5TD5 - chains A and C; structure by X-ray diffraction, 1.72 A resolution.

# Chain A
Protein: DNA dC->dU-editing enzyme APOBEC-3B
From: Homo sapiens
Notes: EC 3.5.4.-
UniProtKB: Q9UH17 (ABC3B_HUMAN); aligned to UniProt positions 187-378 over residues 187-378
Amino-acid sequence (190 residues; row label = number of the first residue in the row; note: 11 numbers in that range are skipped by the numbering (no residue carries them; nothing is unmodelled there)):
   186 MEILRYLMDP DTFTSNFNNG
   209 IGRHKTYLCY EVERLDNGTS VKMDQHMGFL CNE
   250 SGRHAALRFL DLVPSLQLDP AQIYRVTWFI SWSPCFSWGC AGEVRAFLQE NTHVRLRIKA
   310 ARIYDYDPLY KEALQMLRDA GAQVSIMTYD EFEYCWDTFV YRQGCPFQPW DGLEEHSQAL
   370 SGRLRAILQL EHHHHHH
Not modelled in the structure: 186-189, 380-386
Sequence notes: expression tag (186, 379-386); engineered mutation Ser200 (Phe in Q9UH17), Gly205 (Val208 in Q9UH17), Ile209 (Leu in Q9UH17), Gly210 (Arg in Q9UH17), His212 (Arg in Q9UH17), Lys213 (Gln in Q9UH17), Ser228 (Trp in Q9UH17), Lys230 (Leu in Q9UH17), Ser250 (Tyr in Q9UH17), Ala255 (Glu in Q9UH17), Lys308 (Phe in Q9UH17)
Curated features (UniProtKB/Swiss-Prot):
  - binding site (Zn(2+)): His253, Cys284, Cys289
Metal / ion sites: Zn2+: His253, Cys284, Cys289
What the authors report for this chain:
  - Zn2+ coordination: His253, Cys284, Cys289
  - binding site for the 7-nt DNA strand (chain C): Arg211, Thr214, His253, Ala254, Trp281, Ser282, Tyr313, Asp314, Tyr315
  - specificity-determining residues: Asp314, Tyr315
  - conformationally variable residues (side-chain flip): Tyr315

# Chain C
Molecule: 7-nt DNA strand
Sequence (7 nucleotides; row label = number of the first residue in the row; numbers below 1 keep their minus sign (DT-4 is residue -4)):
    -4 TTTTCAT
Not modelled in the structure: -4 to -3

# How chain A and chain C interact
Pairs across the interface (24):
  Ile209(A) - DT-2(C)  phosphate contact
  Gly210(A) - DT-2(C)  sugar contact
  Arg211(A) - DT-2(C)  base contact
  Arg211(A) - DT-1(C)  sugar contact
  Arg211(A) - DC0(C)  phosphate contact
  His212(A) - DT-2(C)  hydrogen bond to the phosphate
  His212(A) - DT-1(C)  phosphate contact
  His212(A) - DC0(C)  salt bridge to the phosphate
  His212(A) - DA1(C)  hydrogen bond to the sugar
  Lys213(A) - DC0(C)  sugar contact
  Lys213(A) - DA1(C)  base contact
  Thr214(A) - DC0(C)  hydrogen bond to the sugar
  Asn240(A) - DC0(C)  hydrogen bond to the phosphate
  Asn240(A) - DA1(C)  phosphate contact
  His253(A) - DC0(C)  stacking on the base
  Ala254(A) - DC0(C)  hydrogen bond to the base
  Trp281(A) - DT-1(C)  sugar contact
  Trp281(A) - DC0(C)  hydrogen bond to the base
  Ser282(A) - DC0(C)  hydrogen bond to the base
  Pro283(A) - DC0(C)  base contact
  Tyr313(A) - DT-1(C)  phosphate contact
  Tyr313(A) - DC0(C)  hydrogen bond to the phosphate
  Asp314(A) - DT-1(C)  hydrogen bond to the base
  Tyr315(A) - DT-1(C)  hydrogen bond to the base
Interface residues without a listed pair, chain A (18 interface residues in all): Ile279, Cys284, Ile312

# Summary
18 residues of chain A face 4 of chain C across their interface, with 10 hydrogen bonds, 1 salt bridge and 1
aromatic stacking contact. Among the polar pairs are Ala254(A)-DC0(C), Trp281(A)-DC0(C) and Ser282(A)-DC0(C).
The paper reports a binding site for the 7-nt DNA strand (chain C) at Arg211(A), Thr214(A) and His253(A) among
others; Zn2+ coordination by His253(A), Cys284(A) and Cys289(A).
Here chain A is DNA dC->dU-editing enzyme APOBEC-3B (Homo sapiens) and chain C is a 7-nt DNA strand. Entry
5TD5 (Crystal Structure of Human APOBEC3B variant complexed with ssDNA) was determined by X-ray diffraction
together with 5SWW from the same study.
